Entry 4Q74 (X-ray diffraction, 2.19 A resolution); this record covers chains A and B.

[Chain A (and B)]
Molecule: Ig gamma-1 chain C region
Source organism: Homo sapiens
Notes: chain B of this document is another copy of the same molecule, construct and numbering; everything in this record applies to it too
Reference sequence: P01857 (IGHG1_HUMAN); residues 225-446 here correspond to UniProt positions 108-329 (UniProt number = residue number - 117)
Amino-acid sequence (230 residues; row label = number of the first residue in the row):
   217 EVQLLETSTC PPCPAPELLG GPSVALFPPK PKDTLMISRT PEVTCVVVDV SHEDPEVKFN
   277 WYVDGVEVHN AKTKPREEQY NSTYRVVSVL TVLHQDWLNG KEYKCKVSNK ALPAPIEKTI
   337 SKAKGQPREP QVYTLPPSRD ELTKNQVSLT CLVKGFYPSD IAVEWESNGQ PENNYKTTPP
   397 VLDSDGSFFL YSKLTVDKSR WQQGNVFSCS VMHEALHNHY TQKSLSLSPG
Disordered / not traced: 217-229, 444-446 (chain B: 217-236, 444-446)
Disulfide bonds: Cys261-Cys321, Cys367-Cys425
Glycans and other covalent adducts: glycan linked to Asn297
Construct notes: cloning artifact (217-224); engineered mutation Ala241 (Phe124 in P01857)
Curated features (UniProtKB/Swiss-Prot):
  - glycosylation: Asn297 (N-linked (GlcNAc...) (complex) asparagine)
What the authors report for this chain:
  - post-translational modification sites: Asn297

[How chain A and chain B interact]
Residue-residue contacts (44; chain A residue first):
  Tyr349(A) - Ser354(B)
  Tyr349(A) - Asp356(B)
  Tyr349(A) - Glu357(B)
  Thr350(A) - Ser354(B)
  Leu351(A) - Pro352(B)
  Leu351(A) - Ser354(B)
  Leu351(A) - Thr366(B)
  Pro352(A) - Leu351(B)
  Ser354(A) - Tyr349(B)
  Ser354(A) - Leu351(B)
  Asp356(A) - Tyr349(B)
  Asp356(A) - Lys439(B)  salt bridge
  Glu357(A) - Tyr349(B)
  Lys360(A) - Gln347(B)
  Lys360(A) - Tyr349(B)
  Ser364(A) - Leu368(B)
  Ser364(A) - Lys370(B)
  Thr366(A) - Leu351(B)
  Thr366(A) - Tyr407(B)  hydrogen bond
  Leu368(A) - Ser364(B)
  Leu368(A) - Lys409(B)
  Lys370(A) - Glu357(B)
  Lys370(A) - Ser364(B)
  Lys392(A) - Leu398(B)
  Lys392(A) - Asp399(B)
  Lys392(A) - Phe405(B)
  Thr394(A) - Thr394(B)
  Thr394(A) - Val397(B)
  Pro395(A) - Val397(B)
  Val397(A) - Thr394(B)
  Leu398(A) - Lys392(B)
  Asp399(A) - Lys392(B)
  Asp399(A) - Lys409(B)  salt bridge
  Ser400(A) - Asn390(B)  hydrogen bond
  Ser400(A) - Lys392(B)
  Phe405(A) - Lys392(B)
  Phe405(A) - Lys409(B)
  Tyr407(A) - Thr366(B)  hydrogen bond
  Tyr407(A) - Tyr407(B)  hydrophobic
  Tyr407(A) - Lys409(B)
  Lys409(A) - Leu368(B)
  Lys409(A) - Asp399(B)  salt bridge
  Lys409(A) - Phe405(B)
  Lys409(A) - Tyr407(B)
Also at the interface, not in a pair above, chain A (26 interface residues in all): Pro353, Thr393, Ser408, Lys439
Also at the interface, not in a pair above, chain B (27 interface residues in all): Thr350, Pro353, Thr393, Pro395, Ser400, Ser408

[Overview]
26 residues of chain A face 27 of chain B across their interface; the contacts include 3 hydrogen bonds and 3
salt bridges. Polar pairs include Asp356(A)-Lys439(B), Asp399(A)-Lys409(B) and Thr366(A)-Tyr407(B). From the
paper: a modification site at Asn297(A).
Chain A and chain B are both Ig gamma-1 chain C region (Homo sapiens); the structure, F241A Fc, was determined
by X-ray diffraction together with 4Q6Y and 4Q7D from the same study.
